7ZQB - chains I and F of the 36 polymer chains in the assembly; structure by electron microscopy, 3.88 A resolution.

# Chain I
Protein: Minor tail protein
Source organism: Escherichia phage T5
UniProtKB: Q6QGE3 (TAIL1_BPT5); residue numbers follow UniProt; this construct covers 1-298
Chain sequence (298 residues; each row starts with the number of its first residue):
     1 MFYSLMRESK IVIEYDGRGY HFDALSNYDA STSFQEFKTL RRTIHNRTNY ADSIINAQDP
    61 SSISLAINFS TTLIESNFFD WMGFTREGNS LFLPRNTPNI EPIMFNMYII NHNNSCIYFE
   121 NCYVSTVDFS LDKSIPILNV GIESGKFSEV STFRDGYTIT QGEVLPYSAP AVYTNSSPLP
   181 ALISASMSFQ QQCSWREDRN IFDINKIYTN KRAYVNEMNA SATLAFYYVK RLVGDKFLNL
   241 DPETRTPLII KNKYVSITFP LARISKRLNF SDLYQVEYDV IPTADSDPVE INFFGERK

# Chain F
Protein: Tail tube protein
Source organism: Escherichia phage T5
UniProtKB: Q6QGE2 (TUBE_BPT5); numbering as in UniProt (aligned over 1-464)
Chain sequence (464 residues; numbered 1 to 464; the number before each row is that of its first residue):
     1 MSLQLLRNTR IFVSTVKTGH NKTNTQEILV QDDISWGQDS NSTDITVNEA GPRPTRGSKR
    61 FNDSLNAAEW SFSTYILPYK DKNTSKQIVP DYMLWHALSS GRAINLEGTT GAHNNATNFM
   121 VNFKDNSYHE LAMLHIYILT DKTWSYIDSC QINQAEVNVD IEDIGRVTWS GNGNQLIPLD
   181 EQPFDPDQIG IDDETYMTIQ GSYIKNKLTI LKIKDMDTNK SYDIPITGGT FTINNNITYL
   241 TPNVMSRVTI PIGSFTGAFE LTGSLTAYLN DKSLGSMELY KDLIKTLKVV NRFEIALVLG
   301 GEYDDERPAA ILVAKQAHVN IPTIETDDVL GTSVEFKAIP SDLDAGDEGY LGFSSKYTRT
   361 TINNLIVNGD GATDAVTAIT VKSAGNVTTL NRSATLQMSV EVTPSSARNK EVTWAITAGD
   421 AATINATGLL RADASKTGAV TVEATAKDGS GVKGTKVITV TAGG

# Interface between chain I and chain F
Contacting residue pairs (34; chain I residue first):
  Tyr-3(I) / Val-47(F)  hydrophobic
  Tyr-3(I) / Glu-49(F)  hydrogen bond
  Tyr-3(I) / Thr-55(F)  hydrogen bond
  Leu-5(I) / Ile-45(F)  hydrophobic
  Leu-5(I) / Phe-61(F)  hydrophobic
  Met-6(I) / Met-245(F)
  Arg-7(I) / Phe-61(F)
  Arg-7(I) / Asn-62(F)
  Arg-7(I) / Asp-63(F)
  Arg-7(I) / Met-245(F)  hydrogen bond (side chain-backbone)
  Glu-8(I) / Lys-59(F)
  Glu-8(I) / Phe-61(F)
  Asp-23(I) / Ser-246(F)  hydrogen bond
  Asp-23(I) / Arg-247(F)  salt bridge
  Ala-24(I) / Val-244(F)  hydrophobic
  Ala-24(I) / Arg-247(F)
  Leu-25(I) / Met-245(F)  hydrogen bond (backbone-backbone)
  Ser-26(I) / Asn-243(F)  hydrogen bond (side chain-backbone)
  Ser-26(I) / Met-245(F)
  Asn-68(I) / Pro-242(F)
  Asn-68(I) / Asn-243(F)  hydrogen bond (side chain-backbone)
  Lys-133(I) / Leu-240(F)
  Lys-133(I) / Phe-255(F)
  Ile-135(I) / Leu-240(F)  hydrophobic
  Ile-135(I) / Thr-241(F)
  Ile-135(I) / Pro-242(F)
  Ile-135(I) / Ile-252(F)  hydrophobic
  Gly-162(I) / Arg-247(F)  hydrogen bond (backbone-side chain)
  Val-164(I) / Pro-242(F)  hydrophobic
  Val-164(I) / Ile-252(F)  hydrophobic
  Leu-165(I) / Ile-252(F)
  Pro-166(I) / Ile-252(F)  hydrophobic
  Tyr-167(I) / Leu-240(F)  hydrophobic
  Tyr-167(I) / Ile-252(F)
Other interface residues (no listed pair), chain I (23 interface residues in all): Ser-9, Asn-27, Ser-134, Gln-161, Glu-163, Ala-169
Other interface residues (no listed pair), chain F (21 interface residues in all): Thr-43, His-129, Ser-254

# Overview
Chain I and chain F form an interface of 23 and 21 residues respectively, with 8 hydrogen bonds and 1 salt
bridge. Polar contacts include Asp-23(I)/Arg-247(F), Tyr-3(I)/Glu-49(F) and Tyr-3(I)/Thr-55(F).
Here chain I is Minor tail protein and chain F is Tail tube protein, both from Escherichia phage T5. Entry
7ZQB (Tail tip of siphophage T5 : full structure) was determined by electron microscopy (same publication as
7QG9, 7ZHJ, 7ZN2, 7ZN4 and 7ZQP).
